8ULT - chains B and F of the 12 polymer chains in the assembly; structure by electron microscopy, 3.80 A resolution.

[Chain B (and F)]
Name: Envelope glycoprotein gp41
Organism: Human immunodeficiency virus 1
Notes: chain F of this document is another copy of the same molecule, construct and numbering; everything in this record applies to it too
UniProtKB: Q2N0S5 (Q2N0S5_9HIV1); residues 512-664 here correspond to UniProt positions 509-661 (UniProt number = residue number - 3)
Sequence (153 residues; numbered 512 to 664; the number before each row is that of its first residue):
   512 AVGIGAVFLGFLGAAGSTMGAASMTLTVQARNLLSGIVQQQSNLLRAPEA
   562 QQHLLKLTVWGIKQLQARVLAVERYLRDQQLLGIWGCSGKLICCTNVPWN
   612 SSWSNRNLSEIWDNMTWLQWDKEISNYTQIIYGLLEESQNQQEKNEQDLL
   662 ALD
Disordered / not traced: 512-518, 547-565, 664
Differences from the reference sequence: engineered mutation P559 (Ile556 in Q2N0S5), C605 (Thr602 in Q2N0S5)
Disulfides: C598-C604

[Interface between chain B and chain F]
Pairs across the interface (30):
  M535(B) - N651(F)  hydrogen bond (backbone-side chain)
  M535(B) - K655(F)
  T538(B) - E647(F)  hydrogen bond
  T538(B) - N651(F)
  A541(B) - Q591(F)  hydrogen bond (backbone-side chain)
  R542(B) - Q591(F)
  R542(B) - E647(F)  salt bridge
  L545(B) - E584(F)
  L545(B) - L587(F)
  L545(B) - R588(F)
  S546(B) - E584(F)  hydrogen bond
  S546(B) - R588(F)
  L566(B) - Q577(F)  hydrogen bond (backbone-side chain)
  L576(B) - L576(F)  hydrophobic
  R579(B) - V580(F)
  R579(B) - E584(F)
  V583(B) - E584(F)
  V583(B) - L587(F)  hydrophobic
  Y586(B) - Q591(F)
  L587(B) - L587(F)  hydrophobic
  G600(B) - G594(F)
  K601(B) - E654(F)
  L602(B) - Q650(F)
  L602(B) - N651(F)
  L602(B) - E654(F)  hydrogen bond (backbone-side chain)
  I603(B) - E654(F)  hydrogen bond (backbone-side chain)
  I603(B) - K655(F)
  I603(B) - Q658(F)
  C605(B) - Q658(F)
  C605(B) - L661(F)  hydrophobic
Interface residues without a listed pair, chain B (20 interface residues in all): T536, V539, V580
Interface residues without a listed pair, chain F (18 interface residues in all): I595, G597, Q652

[In short]
20 residues of chain B and 18 residues of chain F are in contact; the contacts include 7 hydrogen bonds and 1
salt bridge. Polar pairs include R542(B)-E647(F), M535(B)-N651(F) and T538(B)-E647(F).
Chain B and chain F are both Envelope glycoprotein gp41 (Human immunodeficiency virus 1); the structure,
Cryo-EM structure of the BG505 SOSIPv2 in complex with bNAb 04_A06 Fabs, was determined by electron microscopy
(same publication as 9D8V, 8UKI, 8ULR, 8ULS and 8ULU).
